3PIA - chains A and C of the 4 polymer chains in the assembly; structure by X-ray diffraction, 2.10 A resolution.

# Chain A (and C)
Protein: Hemoglobin subunit alpha
From: Bos taurus
Notes: chain C of this document is another copy of the same molecule, construct and numbering; everything in this record applies to it too
UniProt: P01966 (HBA_BOVIN); residues 1-141 here correspond to UniProt positions 2-142 (UniProt number = residue number + 1)
Amino-acid sequence (141 residues; row label = number of the first residue in the row):
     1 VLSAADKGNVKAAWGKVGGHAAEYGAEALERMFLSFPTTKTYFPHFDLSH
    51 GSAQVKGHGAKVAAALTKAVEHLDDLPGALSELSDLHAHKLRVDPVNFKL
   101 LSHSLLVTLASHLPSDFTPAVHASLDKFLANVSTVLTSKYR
Curated features (UniProtKB/Swiss-Prot):
  - binding site (O2): H58
  - binding site (heme b): H87
  - modified residue: S3 (Phosphoserine), K7 (N6-succinyllysine), K11 (N6-succinyllysine), K16 (N6-acetyllysine), Y24 (Phosphotyrosine), S35 (Phosphoserine), K40 (N6-succinyllysine), S49 (Phosphoserine), S102 (Phosphoserine), T108 (Phosphothreonine), S124 (Phosphoserine), T134 (Phosphothreonine), T137 (Phosphothreonine), S138 (Phosphoserine)
Bound ions: heme Fe near H87 (its only coordinating residue here)
Ligand contacts: carbon monoxide / heme: L29, M32, T39, Y42, F43, H45, F46, H58, K61, V62, A65, L66, L83, L86, H87, L91, V93, N97, F98, L101, V132, L136

# Chain A / chain C interface
Residue-residue contacts - 10 pairs, chain A then chain C:
  V1(A) with S138(C), hydrogen bond (backbone-side chain); Y140(C), hydrophobic
  S3(A) with Y140(C)
  K127(A) with K139(C), hydrogen bond (side chain-backbone)
  T134(A) with V1(C)
  V135(A) with V1(C), hydrophobic
  S138(A) with V1(C), hydrogen bond (side chain-backbone)
  K139(A) with K127(C), hydrogen bond (backbone-side chain)
  Y140(A) with V1(C), hydrophobic; S3(C)
Other interface residues (no listed pair), chain A (12 interface residues in all): L2, D6, P77, R141
Other interface residues (no listed pair), chain C (11 interface residues in all): L2, D6, P77, T134, V135

# Summary
12 residues of chain A face 11 of chain C across their interface; the contacts include 4 hydrogen bonds. Among
the polar pairs are V1(A)-S138(C) and K127(A)-K139(C). Ligands of chain A: carbon monoxide / heme.
Both chains are Hemoglobin subunit alpha (Bos taurus). Entry 3PIA (Site-specific Glycosylation of Hemoglobin
Utilizing Oxime Ligation Chemistry as a Viable Alternative to PEGylation) was determined by X-ray diffraction.
